6LF9 - chains D and F of the 3 polymer chains in the assembly; structure by X-ray diffraction, 2.50 A resolution.

Chain D:
Molecule: MHC class I antigen
From: Sus scrofa
Reference sequence: A0A0F6N4T3 (A0A0F6N4T3_PIG); residues 1-273 here correspond to UniProt positions 22-294 (UniProt number = residue number + 21)
Amino-acid sequence (273 residues; numbered 1 to 273; the number before each row is that of its first residue):
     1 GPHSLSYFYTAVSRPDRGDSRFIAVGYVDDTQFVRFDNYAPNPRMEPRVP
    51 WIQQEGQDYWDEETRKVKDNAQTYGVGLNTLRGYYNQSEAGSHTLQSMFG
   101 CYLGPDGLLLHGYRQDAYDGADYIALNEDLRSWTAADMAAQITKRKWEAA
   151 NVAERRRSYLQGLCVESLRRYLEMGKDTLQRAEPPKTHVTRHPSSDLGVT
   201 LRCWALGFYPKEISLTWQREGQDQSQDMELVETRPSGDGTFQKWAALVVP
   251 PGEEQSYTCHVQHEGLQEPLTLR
Disulfides: C101-C164, C203-C259

Chain F:
Molecule: Arg-val-glu-asp-val-thr-asn-thr-ala-glu-tyr-trp
Amino-acid sequence (12 residues; numbered 1 to 12; the number before each row is that of its first residue):
     1 RVEDVTNTAEYW

Interface between chain D and chain F:
Residue-residue contacts (49; chain D residue first):
  Y7(D) - V2(F)
  Y7(D) - E3(F)  hydrogen bond
  Y9(D) - E3(F)  hydrogen bond
  M45(D) - E3(F)
  E55(D) - R1(F)  salt bridge
  Y59(D) - R1(F)
  Y59(D) - V2(F)
  E62(D) - R1(F)  hydrogen bond (side chain-backbone)
  E63(D) - R1(F)  hydrogen bond (side chain-backbone)
  E63(D) - V2(F)  hydrogen bond (side chain-backbone)
  E63(D) - E3(F)  hydrogen bond (side chain-backbone)
  R65(D) - V5(F)
  K66(D) - V2(F)
  K66(D) - E3(F)  hydrogen bond (side chain-backbone)
  K66(D) - V5(F)
  V67(D) - E3(F)
  N70(D) - D4(F)  hydrogen bond (side chain-backbone)
  N70(D) - T6(F)  hydrogen bond
  Q72(D) - E10(F)
  T73(D) - A9(F)  hydrogen bond (side chain-backbone)
  T73(D) - E10(F)
  T73(D) - W12(F)
  Y74(D) - W12(F)
  V76(D) - E10(F)
  G77(D) - W12(F)
  T80(D) - W12(F)
  Y84(D) - W12(F)  hydrogen bond (side chain-backbone)
  L95(D) - W12(F)  hydrophobic
  F99(D) - E3(F)
  R114(D) - W12(F)
  D116(D) - W12(F)  hydrogen bond
  Y123(D) - W12(F)
  T143(D) - W12(F)
  K146(D) - Y11(F)
  K146(D) - W12(F)  hydrogen bond (side chain-backbone)
  W147(D) - Y11(F)  hydrogen bond (side chain-backbone)
  W147(D) - W12(F)
  A150(D) - Y11(F)  hydrophobic
  R155(D) - N7(F)
  R155(D) - T8(F)
  R156(D) - D4(F)  salt bridge
  Y159(D) - V2(F)  hydrogen bond (side chain-backbone)
  Y159(D) - E3(F)
  Y159(D) - D4(F)
  L163(D) - R1(F)
  S167(D) - R1(F)  hydrogen bond (side chain-backbone)
  R170(D) - R1(F)
  Y171(D) - R1(F)
  Y171(D) - V2(F)
Other interface residues (no listed pair), chain D (39 interface residues in all): L5, F33, L81, S97, V152
Interface features reported in the paper:
  - specific contacts: M45(D)-E3(F), S97(D)-W12(F)
  - interface residues, chain D: M45(D), S97(D)

In short:
39 residues of chain D and 12 residues of chain F are in contact; the contacts include 16 hydrogen bonds and 2
salt bridges. Among the polar pairs are E55(D)-R1(F), R156(D)-D4(F) and Y7(D)-E3(F). The authors report
contacts between M45(D) and E3(F) and S97(D) and W12(F). From the paper: interface residues M45(D) and S97(D).
Chain D is MHC class I antigen (Sus scrofa) and chain F is Arg-val-glu-asp-val-thr-asn-thr-ala-glu-tyr-trp;
the structure, Crystal structure of pSLA-1*1301 complex with dodecapeptide RVEDVTNTAEYW, was determined by
X-ray diffraction.
